Entry 6HAR (X-ray diffraction, 1.50 A resolution); this record covers chains A and E.

[Chain A]
Name: PRSS3 protein
From: Homo sapiens
UniProtKB: Q8N2U3 (Q8N2U3_HUMAN); the construct lacks a stretch of the UniProt sequence and is renumbered around it, so the offset changes along the chain: 16-34 = UniProt 28-46; 37-67 = UniProt 47-77; 69-125 = UniProt 78-134; 127-130 = UniProt 135-138; 6 more segments
Chain sequence (224 residues; numbered 16 to 246 plus 3 insertion-coded residues; 10 numbers in that range are skipped by the numbering (no residue carries them; nothing is unmodelled there); the number before each row is that of its first residue):
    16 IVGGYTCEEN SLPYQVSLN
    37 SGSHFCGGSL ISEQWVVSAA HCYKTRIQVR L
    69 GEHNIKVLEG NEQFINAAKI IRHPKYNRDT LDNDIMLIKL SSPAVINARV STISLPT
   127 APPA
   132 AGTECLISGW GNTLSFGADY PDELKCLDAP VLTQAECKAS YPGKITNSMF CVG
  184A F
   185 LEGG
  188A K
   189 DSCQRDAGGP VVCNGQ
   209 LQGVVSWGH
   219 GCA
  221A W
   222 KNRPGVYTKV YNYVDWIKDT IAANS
Differences from the reference sequence: conflict Ala195 (Ser204 in Q8N2U3)
Cystine bridges: Cys22-Cys157, Cys42-Cys58, Cys136-Cys201, Cys168-Cys182, Cys191-Cys220
Bound ions: Ca2+: Glu70, Asn72, Val75, Glu80

[Chain E]
Name: Amyloid-beta A4 protein
From: Homo sapiens
UniProtKB: H7C0V9 (H7C0V9_HUMAN); residues 8-60 here correspond to UniProt positions 216-268 (UniProt number = residue number + 208)
Chain sequence (80 residues; row label = number of the first residue in the row; numbers below 1 keep their minus sign (Tyr-9 is residue -9)):
    -9 YVDYKDDDDK EFEVCSEQAE TGPCRACFSR WYFDVTEGKC APFCYGGCGG NRNNFDTEEY
    51 CMAVCGSAIP RHHHHHHAAA
Unresolved in the structure: -9 to 2, 57-70
Differences from the reference sequence: expression tag (-9 to 7, 61-70); engineered mutation Cys17 (Met225 in H7C0V9), Phe18 (Ile226 in H7C0V9), Cys34 (Phe242 in H7C0V9)
Cystine bridges: Cys5-Cys55, Cys14-Cys38, Cys17-Cys34, Cys30-Cys51
From the paper describing this entry:
  - conformationally variable residues: Cys17, Cys34, Tyr35

[How chain A and chain E interact]
Contacting residue pairs (36):
  Phe41(A) - Ala16(E)
  Phe41(A) - Cys17(E)  hydrogen bond (backbone-backbone)
  Cys42(A) - Ala16(E)  hydrophobic
  His57(A) - Cys14(E)
  His57(A) - Arg15(E)  hydrogen bond (side chain-backbone)
  His57(A) - Ala16(E)  hydrogen bond (side chain-backbone)
  His57(A) - Phe18(E)
  His57(A) - Gly36(E)
  Tyr59(A) - Phe18(E)
  Lys60(A) - Phe18(E)
  Leu99(A) - Cys14(E)  hydrophobic
  Leu99(A) - Cys38(E)  hydrophobic
  Tyr151(A) - Cys34(E)  hydrogen bond
  Asp189(A) - Arg15(E)  salt bridge
  Ser190(A) - Arg15(E)  hydrogen bond
  Cys191(A) - Arg15(E)
  Gln192(A) - Thr11(E)
  Gln192(A) - Gly12(E)
  Gln192(A) - Cys14(E)  hydrogen bond (side chain-backbone)
  Gln192(A) - Arg15(E)
  Gln192(A) - Ala16(E)
  Arg193(A) - Arg15(E)  hydrogen bond (backbone-backbone)
  Arg193(A) - Ala16(E)  hydrogen bond (backbone-backbone)
  Arg193(A) - Cys17(E)
  Asp194(A) - Arg15(E)  hydrogen bond (backbone-backbone)
  Ala195(A) - Arg15(E)  hydrogen bond (backbone-backbone)
  Ala195(A) - Ala16(E)
  Ser214(A) - Cys14(E)
  Ser214(A) - Arg15(E)  hydrogen bond (backbone-backbone)
  Trp215(A) - Pro13(E)
  Trp215(A) - Arg15(E)
  Gly216(A) - Pro13(E)  hydrogen bond (backbone-backbone)
  Gly216(A) - Arg15(E)
  Gly219(A) - Arg15(E)  hydrogen bond (backbone-side chain)
  Cys220(A) - Arg15(E)
  Gly226(A) - Arg15(E)
Also at the interface, not in a pair above, chain A (27 interface residues in all): Ser39, Cys58, Tyr94, Arg96, Val213, His217, Tyr228
Also at the interface, not in a pair above, chain E (14 interface residues in all): Ser19, Tyr35, Gly37
Interface features reported in the paper:
  - interface residues, chain E: Pro13(E)

[Summary]
The interface between chain A and chain E involves 27 residues on one side and 14 on the other, with 13
hydrogen bonds and 1 salt bridge. Polar pairs include Asp189(A)-Arg15(E), His57(A)-Arg15(E) and
His57(A)-Ala16(E). Glu70(A), Asn72(A), Val75(A) and Glu80(A) form the Ca2+ site. From the paper: the interface
residue Pro13(E); conformational variability at Cys17(E), Cys34(E) and Tyr35(E).
Chain A is PRSS3 protein and chain E is Amyloid-beta A4 protein, both from Homo sapiens; the structure,
Crystal structure of Mesotrypsin in complex with APPI-M17C/I18F/F34C, was determined by X-ray diffraction
(same publication as 6BX8).
